4Y8I - chains B and C of the 34 polymer chains in the assembly; structure by X-ray diffraction, 2.60 A resolution.

# Chain B
Protein: Proteasome subunit alpha type-3
Organism: Saccharomyces cerevisiae (strain ATCC 204508 / S288c)
Notes: EC 3.4.25.1
UniProtKB: P23638 (PSA3_YEAST); residues 0-257 here correspond to UniProt positions 1-258 (UniProt number = residue number + 1)
Amino-acid sequence (258 residues; each row starts with the number of its first residue; numbering starts at 0):
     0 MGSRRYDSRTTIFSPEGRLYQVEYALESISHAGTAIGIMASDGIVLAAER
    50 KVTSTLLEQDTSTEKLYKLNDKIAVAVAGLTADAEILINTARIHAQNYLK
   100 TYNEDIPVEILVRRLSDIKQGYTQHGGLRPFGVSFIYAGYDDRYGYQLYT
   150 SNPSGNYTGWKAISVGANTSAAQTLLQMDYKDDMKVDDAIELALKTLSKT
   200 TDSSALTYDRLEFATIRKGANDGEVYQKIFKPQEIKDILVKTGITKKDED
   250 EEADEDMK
Disordered / not traced: 0, 245-257
Curated features (UniProtKB/Swiss-Prot):
  - cross-link (Glycyl lysine isopeptide (Lys-Gly)): Lys99 (interchain with G-Cter in ubiquitin), Lys198 (interchain with G-Cter in ubiquitin), Lys230 (interchain with G-Cter in ubiquitin)

# Chain C
Protein: Proteasome subunit alpha type-4
Organism: Saccharomyces cerevisiae (strain ATCC 204508 / S288c)
Notes: EC 3.4.25.1
UniProtKB: P40303 (PSA4_YEAST); residues -1 to 252 here correspond to UniProt positions 1-254 (UniProt number = residue number + 2)
Amino-acid sequence (254 residues; row label = number of the first residue in the row; numbers below 1 keep their minus sign (Met-1 is residue -1)):
    -1 MSGYDRALSIFSPDGHIFQVEYALEAVKRGTCAVGVKGKNCVVLGCERRS
    49 TLKLQDTRITPSKVSKIDSHVVLSFSGLNADSRILIEKARVEAQSHRLTL
    99 EDPVTVEYLTRYVAGVQQRYTQSGGVRPFGVSTLIAGFDPRDDEPKLYQT
   149 EPSGIYSSWSAQTIGRNSKTVREFLEKNYDRKEPPATVEECVKLTVRSLL
   199 EVVQTGAKNIEITVVKPDSDIVALSSEEINQYVTQIEQEKQEQQEQDKKK
   249 KSNH
Disordered / not traced: -1 to 0, 241-252
Curated features (UniProtKB/Swiss-Prot):
  - modified residue: Thr58 (Phosphothreonine)

# Chain B / chain C interface
Pairs across the interface (76):
  Arg3(B) - Arg4(C)
  Asp6(B) - Tyr2(C)  hydrogen bond
  Asp6(B) - Arg4(C)  salt bridge
  Arg8(B) - Arg4(C)
  Thr10(B) - Leu6(C)
  Thr10(B) - Arg125(C)
  Ile11(B) - Leu6(C)  hydrophobic
  Ile11(B) - Gln17(C)
  Phe12(B) - Gln17(C)  hydrogen bond (backbone-side chain)
  Phe12(B) - Tyr20(C)  hydrophobic
  Phe12(B) - Ala21(C)  hydrophobic
  Phe12(B) - Leu76(C)  hydrophobic
  Phe12(B) - Arg125(C)
  Phe12(B) - Pro126(C)
  Phe12(B) - Gly128(C)
  Ser13(B) - Tyr20(C)
  Pro14(B) - Tyr20(C)  hydrophobic
  Pro14(B) - Glu23(C)
  Glu15(B) - Glu23(C)
  Glu15(B) - Arg27(C)  hydrogen bond (backbone-side chain)
  Gly16(B) - Tyr20(C)
  Gly16(B) - Glu23(C)
  Gly16(B) - Ala24(C)
  Gly16(B) - Arg27(C)
  Arg17(B) - Arg27(C)
  Leu18(B) - Arg125(C)
  Met38(B) - Asp54(C)
  Met38(B) - Arg56(C)
  Arg112(B) - Arg81(C)
  Ser115(B) - Arg81(C)  hydrogen bond (backbone-side chain)
  Asp116(B) - Arg81(C)  salt bridge
  Asp116(B) - Ile82(C)
  Gln119(B) - Ala78(C)
  Gln119(B) - Asp79(C)
  Gln119(B) - Ile82(C)
  Thr122(B) - Arg125(C)  hydrogen bond (backbone-side chain)
  Gln123(B) - Tyr118(C)
  Gln123(B) - Gly123(C)
  Gln123(B) - Val124(C)
  Gln123(B) - Arg125(C)  hydrogen bond (backbone-backbone)
  Gln123(B) - Phe127(C)
  His124(B) - Gly123(C)
  His124(B) - Val124(C)
  Gly125(B) - Tyr2(C)
  Gly125(B) - Gly123(C)
  Gly126(B) - Tyr2(C)
  Tyr143(B) - Arg56(C)  hydrogen bond (backbone-side chain)
  Tyr143(B) - Ile57(C)  hydrophobic
  Tyr145(B) - Arg56(C)  hydrogen bond (backbone-side chain)
  Gln146(B) - Ile57(C)
  Leu147(B) - Ile57(C)
  Tyr148(B) - Ile57(C)
  Ser153(B) - Ala78(C)
  Gly154(B) - Ala78(C)
  Gly154(B) - Arg81(C)  hydrogen bond (backbone-side chain)
  Asn155(B) - Asn77(C)
  Asn155(B) - Ala78(C)
  Tyr156(B) - Pro59(C)  hydrophobic
  Tyr156(B) - Arg81(C)
  Gly158(B) - Gln53(C)
  Gly158(B) - Asp54(C)  hydrogen bond (backbone-backbone)
  Gly158(B) - Ile57(C)
  Gly158(B) - Thr58(C)  hydrogen bond (backbone-side chain)
  Trp159(B) - Leu50(C)  hydrophobic
  Trp159(B) - Lys51(C)
  Trp159(B) - Leu52(C)
  Trp159(B) - Gln53(C)
  Trp159(B) - Asp54(C)
  Lys160(B) - Leu52(C)  hydrogen bond (backbone-backbone)
  Lys160(B) - Gln53(C)
  Lys160(B) - Asp54(C)
  Ala161(B) - Leu52(C)
  Gln172(B) - Lys51(C)
  Leu175(B) - Leu52(C)
  Gln176(B) - Lys51(C)
  Gln176(B) - Leu52(C)
Other interface residues (no listed pair), chain B (41 interface residues in all): Glu108, Thr157, Tyr179

# In short
The interface between chain B and chain C involves 41 residues on one side and 31 on the other, with 12
hydrogen bonds and 2 salt bridges. Among the polar pairs are Asp6(B)-Arg4(C), Asp116(B)-Arg81(C) and
Asp6(B)-Tyr2(C).
Chain B is Proteasome subunit alpha type-3 and chain C is Proteasome subunit alpha type-4, both from
Saccharomyces cerevisiae (strain ATCC 204508 / S288c); the structure, Yeast 20S proteasome in complex with
Ac-PLL-ep, was determined by X-ray diffraction (same publication as 4Y69, 4Y6A, 4Y6V, 4Y6Z, 4Y70, 4Y74 and 34
further entries).
